PDB entry 9NOT | electron microscopy, 3.80 A resolution | chains B and A

# Chain B
Name: Taste receptor type 1 member 3
Source organism: Homo sapiens
UniProt: Q7RTX0 (TS1R3_HUMAN); numbering as in UniProt (aligned over 21-852)
Amino-acid sequence (859 residues; each row starts with the number of its first residue; numbers below 1 keep their minus sign (Met-6 is residue -6)):
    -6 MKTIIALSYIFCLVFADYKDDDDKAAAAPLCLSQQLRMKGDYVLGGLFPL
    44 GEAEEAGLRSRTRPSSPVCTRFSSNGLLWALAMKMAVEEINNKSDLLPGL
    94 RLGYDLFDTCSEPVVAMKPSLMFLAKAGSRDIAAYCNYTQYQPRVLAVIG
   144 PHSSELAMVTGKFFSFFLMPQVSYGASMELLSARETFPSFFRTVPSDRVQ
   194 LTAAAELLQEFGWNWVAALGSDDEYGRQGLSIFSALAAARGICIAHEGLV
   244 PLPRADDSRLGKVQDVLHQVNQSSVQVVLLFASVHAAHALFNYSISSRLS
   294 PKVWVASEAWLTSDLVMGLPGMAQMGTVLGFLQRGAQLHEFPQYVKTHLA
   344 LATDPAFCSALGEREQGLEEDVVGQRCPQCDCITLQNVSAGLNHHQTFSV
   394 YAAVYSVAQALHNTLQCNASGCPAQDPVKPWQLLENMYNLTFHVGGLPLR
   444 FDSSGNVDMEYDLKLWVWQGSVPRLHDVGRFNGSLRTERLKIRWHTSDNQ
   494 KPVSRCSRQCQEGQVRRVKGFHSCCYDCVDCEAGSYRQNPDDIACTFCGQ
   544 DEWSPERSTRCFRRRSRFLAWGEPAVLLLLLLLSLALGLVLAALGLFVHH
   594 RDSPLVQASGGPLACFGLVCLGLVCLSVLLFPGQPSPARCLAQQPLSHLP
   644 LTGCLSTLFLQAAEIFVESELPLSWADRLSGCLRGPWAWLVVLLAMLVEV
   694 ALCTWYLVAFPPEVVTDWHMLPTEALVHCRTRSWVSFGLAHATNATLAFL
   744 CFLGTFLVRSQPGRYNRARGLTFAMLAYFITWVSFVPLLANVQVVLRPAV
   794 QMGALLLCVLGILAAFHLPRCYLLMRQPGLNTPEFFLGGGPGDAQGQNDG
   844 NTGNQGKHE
Unresolved in the structure: -6 to 22, 47-53, 247-254, 355-367, 826-852
Construct notes: expression tag (-6 to 20); conflict Arg757 (Cys in Q7RTX0)
Curated features (UniProtKB/Swiss-Prot):
  - region: Ile536 to Glu545 (Required for brazzein responsiveness)
  - glycosylation (N-linked (GlcNAc...) asparagine): Asn85, Asn130, Asn264, Asn285, Asn380, Asn411, Asn432, Asn475
  - natural variant: Arg757 (C757R: this construct carries the variant)
  - mutagenesis: Ala537 (A537G: Retains partial activity toward brazzein; however response to other sweeteners tested is suppressed; A537P: Receptor unresponsive to all sweeteners tested ...), Phe540 (F540A/H: Reduces the response to brazzein and monellin; F540L: Reduces the response to monellin; F540Y/P: Reduces the response to brazzein ...)
Cystine bridges: Cys24-Cys351, Cys62-Cys103, Cys236-Cys517, Cys370-Cys373, Cys410-Cys415, Cys499-Cys518, Cys503-Cys521, Cys524-Cys538, Cys541-Cys554, Cys633-Cys722
Glycans and other covalent adducts: N-acetylglucosamine (NAG) linked to Asn85, Asn130, Asn264, Asn285, Asn380, Asn411, Asn432, Asn475

# Chain A
Name: Taste receptor type 1 member 2
Source organism: Homo sapiens
UniProt: Q8TE23 (TS1R2_HUMAN); numbering as in UniProt (aligned over 19-839)
Amino-acid sequence (848 residues; row label = number of the first residue in the row; numbers below 1 keep their minus sign (Met-8 is residue -8)):
    -8 MKTIIALSYIFCLVFAYPYDVPDYAAAAEPAENSDFYLPGDYLLGGLFSL
    42 HANMKGIVHLNFLQVPMCKEYEVKVIGYNLMQAMRFAVEEINNDSSLLPG
    92 VLLGYEIVDVCYISNNVQPVLYFLAHEDNLLPIQEDYSNYISRVVAVIGP
   142 DNSESVMTVANFLSLFLLPQITYSAISDELRDKVRFPALLRTTPSADHHI
   192 EAMVQLMLHFRWNWIIVLVSSDTYGRDNGQLLGERVARRDICIAFQETLP
   242 TLQPNQNMTSEERQRLVTIVDKLQQSTARVVVVFSPDLTLYHFFNEVLRQ
   292 NFTGAVWIASESWAIDPVLHNLTELRHLGTFLGITIQSVPIPGFSEFREW
   342 GPQAGPPPLSRTSQSYTCNQECDNCLNATLSFNTILRLSGERVVYSVYSA
   392 VYAVAHALHSLLGCDKSTCTKRVVYPWQLLEEIWKVNFTLLDHQIFFDPQ
   442 GDVALHLEIVQWQWDRSQNPFQSVASYYPLQRQLKNIQDISWHTINNTIP
   492 MSMCSKRCQSGQKKKPVGIHVCCFECIDCLPGTFLNHTEDEYECQACPNN
   542 EWSYQSETSCFKRQLVFLEWHEAPTIAVALLAALGFLSTLAILVIFWRHF
   592 QTPIVRSAGGPMCFLMLTLLLVAYMVVPVYVGPPKVSTCLCRQALFPLCF
   642 TICISCIAVRSFQIVCAFKMASRFPRAYSYWVRYQGPYVSMAFITVLKMV
   692 IVVIGMLATGLSPTTRTDPDDPKITIVSCNPNYRNSLLFNTSLDLLLSVV
   742 GFSFAYMGKELPTNYNEAKFITLSMTFYFTSSVSLCTFMSAYSGVLVTIV
   792 DLLVTVLNLLAISLGYFGPKCYMILFYPERNTPAYFNSMIQGYTMRRD
Unresolved in the structure: -8 to 24, 44-57, 343-357, 821-839
Construct notes: initiating methionine (-8); expression tag (-7 to 18)
Curated features (UniProtKB/Swiss-Prot):
  - glycosylation (N-linked (GlcNAc...) asparagine): Asn84, Asn248, Asn292, Asn312, Asn368, Asn428, Asn487, Asn527
Cystine bridges: Cys59-Cys102, Cys233-Cys513, Cys363-Cys366, Cys405-Cys410, Cys495-Cys514, Cys499-Cys517, Cys520-Cys535, Cys538-Cys551, Cys630-Cys720
Glycans and other covalent adducts: N-acetylglucosamine (NAG) linked to Asn84, Asn248, Asn292, Asn312, Asn368, Asn428, Asn487, Asn527

# Chain B / chain A interface
Pairs across the interface (74):
  Arg54(B) with Ser155(A), hydrogen bond (side chain-backbone)
  Thr55(B) with Leu158(A); Trp418(A)
  Arg56(B) with Ser129(A); Leu158(A); Trp418(A)
  Pro57(B) with Tyr128(A), hydrogen bond (backbone-backbone); Ser129(A); Leu156(A); Phe157(A); Trp418(A)
  Ser58(B) with Asp127(A)
  Ser59(B) with Glu126(A)
  Val107(B) with Leu156(A)
  Met110(B) with Leu156(A), hydrophobic
  Lys111(B) with Gln125(A); Glu126(A); Tyr128(A); Leu156(A)
  Leu114(B) with Leu122(A), hydrophobic; Ile124(A), hydrophobic; Phe153(A), hydrophobic
  Arg123(B) with Pro123(A); Ile124(A), hydrogen bond (backbone-backbone)
  Asp124(B) with Leu121(A); Leu122(A); Pro123(A)
  Ile125(B) with Leu121(A); Leu122(A), hydrogen bond (backbone-backbone); Ile124(A), hydrophobic
  Ala126(B) with Asn120(A); Leu121(A), hydrophobic
  Ala127(B) with Leu112(A); Tyr113(A); Asn120(A), hydrogen bond (backbone-side chain)
  Tyr128(B) with Gln109(A)
  Cys129(B) with Cys359(A), disulfide
  Val152(B) with Asn152(A)
  Lys155(B) with Val108(A); Glu145(A), salt bridge; Thr149(A), hydrogen bond
  Phe156(B) with Phe153(A), hydrophobic
  Phe159(B) with Val108(A), hydrophobic; Gln109(A)
  Phe160(B) with Leu112(A), hydrophobic
  Thr179(B) with Ile104(A)
  Glu217(B) with Glu170(A); Arg217(A), salt bridge
  Arg220(B) with Glu170(A), salt bridge; Arg217(A); Asp218(A), salt bridge
  Gln221(B) with Arg217(A)
  Leu242(B) with Gln221(A)
  Gln262(B) with Ile510(A)
  Gln265(B) with Ile510(A)
  Arg510(B) with Val508(A)
  Phe514(B) with Phe236(A); Gln237(A), hydrogen bond (backbone-backbone)
  His515(B) with Gln237(A), hydrogen bond (side chain-backbone)
  Ser516(B) with Phe236(A); Lys263(A)
  Tyr519(B) with Gln266(A)
  Glu663(B) with Lys760(A), salt bridge
  Trp727(B) with Phe779(A)
  Phe742(B) with Phe768(A), hydrophobic; Thr771(A)
  Phe749(B) with Thr763(A); Thr767(A)
  Leu750(B) with Lys750(A); Thr763(A)
  Val776(B) with Val774(A), hydrophobic; Thr778(A)
  Val779(B) with Thr778(A); Ala782(A), hydrophobic
Also at the interface, not in a pair above, chain B (53 interface residues in all): Pro106, Tyr134, Ser224, Ser266, Val511, Gly513, Ser726, Phe745, Leu746, Val751, Pro780, Ala783
Also at the interface, not in a pair above, chain A (53 interface residues in all): Ala116, Ala235, Glu238, Glu422, Tyr747, Leu764, Ser781, Tyr783
Inter-chain disulfides: Cys129(B)-Cys359(A)

# Summary
The chain B/chain A interface involves 53 residues from each chain; the contacts include 1 disulfide bond, 8
hydrogen bonds and 5 salt bridges. Polar contacts include Lys155(B)-Glu145(A), Glu217(B)-Arg217(A) and
Arg220(B)-Glu170(A). Covalently linked N-acetylglucosamine: at Asn85(B), Asn130(B), Asn264(B), Asn285(B),
Asn380(B) and Asn411(B) and 2 more.
Here chain B is Taste receptor type 1 member 3 and chain A is Taste receptor type 1 member 2, both from Homo
sapiens. Entry 9NOT (Human sweet taste receptor (TAS1R2 + TAS1R3) from the sucralose dataset) was determined
by electron microscopy (same publication as 9NOR, 9NOS, 9NOU, 9NOV, 9NOW, 9NOX and 9O38).
